Entry 9D3I (electron microscopy, 3.11 A resolution); this record covers chains P and I of the 10 polymer chains in the assembly.

Chain P:
Molecule: Proteasome maturation factor UMP1
From: Saccharomyces cerevisiae
UniProt: P38293 (UMP1_YEAST); numbering as in UniProt (aligned over 1-148)
Amino-acid sequence (200 residues; row label = number of the first residue in the row):
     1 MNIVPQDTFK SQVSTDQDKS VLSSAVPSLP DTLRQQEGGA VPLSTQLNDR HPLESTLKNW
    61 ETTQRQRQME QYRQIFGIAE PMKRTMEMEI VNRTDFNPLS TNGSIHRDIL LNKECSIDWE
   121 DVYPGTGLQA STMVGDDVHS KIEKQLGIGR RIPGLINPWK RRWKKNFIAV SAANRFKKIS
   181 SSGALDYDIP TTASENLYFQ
Not modelled in the structure: 1-48, 126-136, 147-200
Differences from the reference sequence: expression tag (149-200)

Chain I:
Molecule: Proteasome subunit beta type-2
From: Saccharomyces cerevisiae
Notes: EC 3.4.25.1
UniProt: P25043 (PSB2_YEAST); residues 1-261 here = UniProt positions 1-261
Amino-acid sequence (261 residues; numbered 1 to 261; the number before each row is that of its first residue):
     1 MAGLSFDNYQ RNNFLAENSH TQPKATSTGT TIVGVKFNNG VVIAADTRST QGPIVADKNC
    61 AKLHRISPKI WCAGAGTAAD TEAVTQLIGS NIELHSLYTS REPRVVSALQ MLKQHLFKYQ
   121 GHIGAYLIVA GVDPTGSHLF SIHAHGSTDV GYYLSLGSGS LAAMAVLESH WKQDLTKEEA
   181 IKLASDAIQA GIWNDLGSGS NVDVCVMEIG KDAEYLRNYL TPNVREEKQK SYKFPRGTTA
   241 VLKESIVNIC DIQEEQVDIT A
Not modelled in the structure: 1, 50-60, 194-198, 222-237, 248-261
UniProt features mapped onto this chain:
  - active site: T30 (Nucleophile)

Interface between chain P and chain I:
Residue-residue contacts - 34 pairs, chain P then chain I:
  D49(P) - Y9(I)
  D49(P) - Q10(I)
  R50(P) - Q10(I)
  H51(P) - F6(I)
  H51(P) - Y9(I)
  L53(P) - K118(I)
  L53(P) - Y119(I)
  L53(P) - Q120(I)
  L53(P) - H122(I)
  E54(P) - F6(I)
  T56(P) - Q120(I)
  L57(P) - K118(I)
  L57(P) - Y119(I)  hydrophobic
  W60(P) - K118(I)
  E114(P) - Y98(I)  hydrogen bond
  C115(P) - N91(I)
  C115(P) - L94(I)
  C115(P) - H95(I)
  I117(P) - N91(I)  hydrogen bond (backbone-side chain)
  I117(P) - L94(I)  hydrophobic
  D118(P) - K118(I)  salt bridge
  W119(P) - G3(I)
  W119(P) - L4(I)
  W119(P) - A83(I)
  W119(P) - L87(I)
  W119(P) - H115(I)  hydrogen bond
  W119(P) - Y119(I)
  E120(P) - G3(I)
  E120(P) - K118(I)  salt bridge
  E120(P) - Y119(I)
  Y123(P) - A2(I)
  Y123(P) - G3(I)  hydrogen bond (backbone-backbone)
  Y123(P) - L4(I)  hydrophobic
  P124(P) - A2(I)
Other interface residues (no listed pair), chain P (19 interface residues in all): P52, V122, G125
Other interface residues (no listed pair), chain I (19 interface residues in all): V84, S90

Overview:
The chain P/chain I interface involves 19 residues from each chain, with 4 hydrogen bonds and 2 salt bridges.
Polar contacts include D118(P)-K118(I), E120(P)-K118(I) and E114(P)-Y98(I). Curated annotation (UniProt) lists
active-site residue T30(I) on chain I.
Here chain P is Proteasome maturation factor UMP1 and chain I is Proteasome subunit beta type-2, both from
Saccharomyces cerevisiae. Entry 9D3I (Proteasome core particle assembly intermediate 5-alpha/4-beta/Ump1
purified from Saccharomyces cerevisiae) was determined by electron microscopy.
